Entry 6A8L (X-ray diffraction, 2.00 A resolution); this record covers chains A and B.

# Chain A (and B)
Name: Isochorismatase
From: Bacillus subtilis
Notes: chain B of this document is another copy of the same molecule, construct and numbering; everything in this record applies to it too
UniProtKB: A0A2D3DSA4 (A0A2D3DSA4_BACIU); numbering as in UniProt (aligned over 1-183)
Amino-acid sequence (183 residues; numbered 1 to 183; the number before each row is that of its first residue):
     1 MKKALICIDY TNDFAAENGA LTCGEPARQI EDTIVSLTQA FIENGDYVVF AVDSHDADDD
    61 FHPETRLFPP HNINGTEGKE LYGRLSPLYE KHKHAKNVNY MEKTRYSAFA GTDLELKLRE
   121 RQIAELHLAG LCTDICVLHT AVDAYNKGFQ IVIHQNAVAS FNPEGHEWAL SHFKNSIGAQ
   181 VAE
Sequence notes: engineered mutation Leu5 (Phe in A0A2D3DSA4), Ala124 (Thr in A0A2D3DSA4)
Ion coordination: Zn2+: Asp53, His55, Glu64, His71

# Interface between chain A and chain B
Residue-residue contacts (36; chain A residue first):
  Pro63(A) - Tyr145(B)
  Phe68(A) - Asn175(B)
  Arg105(A) - Asn146(B)
  Tyr106(A) - Tyr145(B)
  Tyr106(A) - Ser176(B)  hydrogen bond (side chain-backbone)
  Ala110(A) - Asn146(B)
  Asp134(A) - Trp168(B)  hydrogen bond
  Asp134(A) - His172(B)
  Ile135(A) - Ser176(B)
  Leu138(A) - Trp168(B)  hydrophobic
  His139(A) - Val142(B)
  His139(A) - His172(B)  hydrogen bond
  Val142(A) - His139(B)
  Asp143(A) - Asp143(B)
  Asp143(A) - Asn146(B)
  Tyr145(A) - Pro63(B)
  Tyr145(A) - Arg105(B)
  Tyr145(A) - Tyr106(B)  hydrophobic
  Asn146(A) - Arg105(B)
  Asn146(A) - Ala110(B)
  Asn146(A) - Asp143(B)
  Glu164(A) - Glu164(B)
  Gly165(A) - Trp168(B)
  Trp168(A) - Asp134(B)  hydrogen bond
  Trp168(A) - Leu138(B)  hydrophobic
  Trp168(A) - Asn162(B)
  Trp168(A) - Gly165(B)
  Trp168(A) - Trp168(B)  hydrophobic
  His172(A) - Asp134(B)  hydrogen bond (side chain-backbone)
  His172(A) - His139(B)  hydrogen bond
  Asn175(A) - Leu67(B)
  Asn175(A) - Phe68(B)
  Ser176(A) - Leu67(B)
  Ser176(A) - Tyr106(B)  hydrogen bond (backbone-side chain)
  Ser176(A) - Ile135(B)
  Gly178(A) - Leu67(B)
Also at the interface, not in a pair above, chain A (24 interface residues in all): Glu64, Ser107, Asn162, Ile177
Also at the interface, not in a pair above, chain B (24 interface residues in all): Glu64, Ser107, Ile177

# In short
Chain A and chain B each contribute 24 residues to their interface; the contacts include 7 hydrogen bonds.
Among the polar pairs are Tyr106(A)-Ser176(B), Asp134(A)-Trp168(B) and His139(A)-His172(B). The Zn2+ site is
built by Asp53(A), His55(A), Glu64(A) and His71(A).
Chain A and chain B are both Isochorismatase (Bacillus subtilis); the structure, Crystal structure of
nicotinamidase/ pyrazinamidase PncA from Bacillus subtilis, was determined by X-ray diffraction together with
5ZN8 from the same study.
